6W11 - chains A and C of the 3 polymer chains in the assembly; structure by X-ray diffraction, 2.46 A resolution.

# Chain A
Name: CRISPR locus-related putative DNA-binding protein Csa3
Source organism: Saccharolobus solfataricus (strain ATCC 35092 / DSM 1617 / JCM 11322 / P2)
UniProt: Q97Y88 (CSA3_SACS2); numbering as in UniProt (aligned over 1-212)
Sequence (212 residues; row label = number of the first residue in the row):
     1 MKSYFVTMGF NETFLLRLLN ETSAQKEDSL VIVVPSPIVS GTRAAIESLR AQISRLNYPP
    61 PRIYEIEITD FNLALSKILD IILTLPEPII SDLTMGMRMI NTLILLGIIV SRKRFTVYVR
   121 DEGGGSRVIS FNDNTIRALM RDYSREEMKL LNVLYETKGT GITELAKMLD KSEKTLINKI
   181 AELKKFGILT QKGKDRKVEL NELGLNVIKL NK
From the paper describing this entry:
  - self-association interface (contacts with another copy of this molecule); pairs are residue here / residue on that copy: Arg-98/Gly-96 (hydrogen bond)
  - binding site for cA4 (chain C): Gly-9, Phe-10, Asn-11, Thr-13, Phe-14, Val-39, Thr-42, Gly-96, Met-97, Arg-98, Glu-122 to Gly-124
  - conformationally variable residues (side-chain flip): Phe-10

# Chain C
Molecule: cA4
Sequence (4 nucleotides; each row starts with the number of its first residue):
     1 AAAA

# How chain A and chain C interact
Residue-residue contacts - 19 pairs, chain A then chain C:
  Met-8(A) / A1(C)  base contact
  Gly-9(A) / A1(C)  base contact
  Gly-9(A) / A2(C)  phosphate contact
  Phe-10(A) / A1(C)  hydrogen bond to the sugar
  Phe-10(A) / A2(C)  hydrogen bond to the phosphate
  Asn-11(A) / A2(C)  hydrogen bond to the base
  Phe-14(A) / A2(C)  base contact
  Pro-35(A) / A1(C)  base contact
  Val-39(A) / A1(C)  base contact
  Thr-42(A) / A1(C)  hydrogen bond to the base
  Met-95(A) / A2(C)  phosphate contact
  Gly-96(A) / A1(C)  phosphate contact
  Gly-96(A) / A2(C)  hydrogen bond to the phosphate
  Met-97(A) / A1(C)  sugar contact
  Arg-98(A) / A1(C)  salt bridge to the phosphate
  Arg-98(A) / A3(C)  sugar contact
  Arg-98(A) / A4(C)  sugar contact
  Glu-122(A) / A2(C)  base contact
  Glu-122(A) / A3(C)  sugar contact
Other interface residues (no listed pair), chain A (16 interface residues in all): Thr-13, Thr-94, Arg-127

# Summary
16 residues of chain A face 4 of chain C across their interface, with 5 hydrogen bonds and 1 salt bridge.
Polar contacts include Asn-11(A)/A2(C), Thr-42(A)/A1(C) and Phe-10(A)/A1(C). The paper reports a binding site
for cA4 (chain C) at Gly-9(A), Phe-10(A) and Asn-11(A) among others; conformational variability at Phe-10(A).
Here chain A is CRISPR locus-related putative DNA-binding protein Csa3 (Saccharolobus solfataricus (strain
ATCC 35092 / DSM 1617 / JCM 11322 / P2)) and chain C is cA4. Entry 6W11 (The structure of Sulfolobus
solfataricus Csa3 in complex with cyclic tetraadenylate (cA4)) was determined by X-ray diffraction.
